PDB entry 7MBX | electron microscopy, 1.95 A resolution | chains A and B of the 6 polymer chains in the assembly

== Chain A ==
Molecule: Guanine nucleotide-binding protein G(s) subunit alpha isoforms short
From: Homo sapiens
UniProtKB: P63092 (GNAS2_HUMAN); numbering as in UniProt (aligned over 1-394)
Chain sequence (394 residues; numbered 1 to 394; the number before each row is that of its first residue):
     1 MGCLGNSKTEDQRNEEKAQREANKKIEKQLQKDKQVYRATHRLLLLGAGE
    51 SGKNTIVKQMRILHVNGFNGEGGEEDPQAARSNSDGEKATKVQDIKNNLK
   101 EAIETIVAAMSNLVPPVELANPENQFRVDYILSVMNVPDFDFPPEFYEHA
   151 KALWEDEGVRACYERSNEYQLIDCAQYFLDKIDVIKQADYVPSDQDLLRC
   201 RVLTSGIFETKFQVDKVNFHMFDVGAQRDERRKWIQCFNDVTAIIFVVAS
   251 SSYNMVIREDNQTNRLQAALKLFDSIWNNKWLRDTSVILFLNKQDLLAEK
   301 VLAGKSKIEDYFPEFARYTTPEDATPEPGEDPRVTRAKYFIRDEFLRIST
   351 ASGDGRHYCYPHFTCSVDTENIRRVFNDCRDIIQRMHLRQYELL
Unresolved in the structure: 1-7, 65-203, 254-261
Differences from the reference sequence: conflict N54 (Ser in P63092), A226 (Gly in P63092), A268 (Glu in P63092), K271 (Asn in P63092), D274 (Lys in P63092), K280 (Arg in P63092), D284 (Thr in P63092), T285 (Ile in P63092); engineered mutation S366 (Ala in P63092)

== Chain B ==
Molecule: Guanine nucleotide-binding protein G(I)/G(S)/G(T) subunit beta-1
From: Rattus norvegicus
UniProtKB: P54311 (GBB1_RAT); numbering as in UniProt (aligned over 1-340)
Chain sequence (340 residues; row label = number of the first residue in the row):
     1 MSELDQLRQEAEQLKNQIRDARKACADATLSQITNNIDPVGRIQMRTRRT
    51 LRGHLAKIYAMHWGTDSRLLVSASQDGKLIIWDSYTTNKVHAIPLRSSWV
   101 MTCAYAPSGNYVACGGLDNICSIYNLKTREGNVRVSRELAGHTGYLSCCR
   151 FLDDNQIVTSSGDTTCALWDIETGQQTTTFTGHTGDVMSLSLAPDTRLFV
   201 SGACDASAKLWDVREGMCRQTFTGHESDINAICFFPNGNAFATGSDDATC
   251 RLFDLRADQELMTYSHDNIICGITSVSFSKSGRLLLAGYDDFNCNVWDAL
   301 KADRAGVLAGHDNRVSCLGVTDDGMAVATGSWDSFLKIWN
Unresolved in the structure: 1
UniProt features mapped onto this chain:
  - modified residue: S2 (N-acetylserine), H266 (Phosphohistidine)

== Chain A / chain B interface ==
Residue-residue contacts (63; chain A residue first):
  Q19(A) - D83(B)  hydrogen bond
  Q19(A) - T86(B)  hydrogen bond
  Q19(A) - N88(B)  hydrogen bond
  N23(A) - N88(B)
  N23(A) - K89(B)  hydrogen bond (side chain-backbone)
  I26(A) - K89(B)
  I26(A) - V90(B)
  I26(A) - H91(B)
  I26(A) - A92(B)  hydrophobic
  E27(A) - K89(B)  salt bridge
  L30(A) - G53(B)
  L30(A) - K78(B)
  L30(A) - K89(B)
  D33(A) - L55(B)
  D33(A) - K78(B)  salt bridge
  K34(A) - L55(B)
  Y37(A) - L55(B)  hydrophobic
  Y37(A) - A56(B)
  G206(A) - L117(B)
  G206(A) - D118(B)
  G206(A) - N119(B)
  I207(A) - W99(B)
  I207(A) - L117(B)
  F222(A) - W99(B)
  A226(A) - N119(B)  hydrogen bond (backbone-side chain)
  A226(A) - T143(B)
  Q227(A) - L117(B)  hydrogen bond (side chain-backbone)
  Q227(A) - N119(B)  hydrogen bond
  Q227(A) - G144(B)
  Q227(A) - Y145(B)  hydrogen bond (side chain-backbone)
  R228(A) - G162(B)  hydrogen bond (side chain-backbone)
  R228(A) - D163(B)
  R228(A) - T164(B)
  R228(A) - T184(B)
  R228(A) - D186(B)  salt bridge
  R232(A) - C204(B)  hydrogen bond (side chain-backbone)
  R232(A) - D228(B)  salt bridge
  K233(A) - Y145(B)
  K233(A) - M188(B)
  K233(A) - C204(B)
  K233(A) - D228(B)  salt bridge
  K233(A) - N230(B)  hydrogen bond
  K233(A) - D246(B)  salt bridge
  W234(A) - L117(B)  hydrophobic
  Q236(A) - K57(B)
  Q236(A) - Y59(B)
  Q236(A) - R314(B)  hydrogen bond
  Q236(A) - W332(B)
  C237(A) - K57(B)  hydrogen bond (backbone-side chain)
  C237(A) - Y59(B)  hydrogen bond
  C237(A) - Q75(B)
  C237(A) - W99(B)
  C237(A) - M101(B)  hydrophobic
  F238(A) - W99(B)  hydrophobic
  F238(A) - L117(B)  hydrophobic
  N239(A) - K57(B)  hydrogen bond
  N239(A) - W332(B)
  D240(A) - K57(B)  salt bridge
  D240(A) - W99(B)
  V241(A) - W99(B)  hydrophobic
  W281(A) - D290(B)
  W281(A) - R314(B)
  W281(A) - W332(B)  hydrophobic
Other interface residues (no listed pair), chain A (28 interface residues in all): E16, R20, A22, E230
Other interface residues (no listed pair), chain B (39 interface residues in all): D76, I80, T87, S97

== Overview ==
28 residues of chain A and 39 residues of chain B are in contact, with 15 hydrogen bonds and 7 salt bridges.
Polar pairs include E27(A)-K89(B), D33(A)-K78(B) and R228(A)-D186(B).
Chain A is Guanine nucleotide-binding protein G(s) subunit alpha isoforms short (Homo sapiens) and chain B is
Guanine nucleotide-binding protein G(I)/G(S)/G(T) subunit beta-1 (Rattus norvegicus); the structure, Human
Cholecystokinin 1 receptor (CCK1R) Gs complex, was determined by electron microscopy (same publication as
7MBY).
